PDB entry 5IE3 | X-ray diffraction, 1.90 A resolution | chain A

Chain A:
Name: Oxalate--CoA ligase
Source organism: Arabidopsis thaliana
Notes: EC 6.2.1.8
UniProtKB: Q9SMT7 (4CLLA_ARATH); residues 1-514 here = UniProt positions 1-514
Chain sequence (514 residues; each row starts with the number of its first residue):
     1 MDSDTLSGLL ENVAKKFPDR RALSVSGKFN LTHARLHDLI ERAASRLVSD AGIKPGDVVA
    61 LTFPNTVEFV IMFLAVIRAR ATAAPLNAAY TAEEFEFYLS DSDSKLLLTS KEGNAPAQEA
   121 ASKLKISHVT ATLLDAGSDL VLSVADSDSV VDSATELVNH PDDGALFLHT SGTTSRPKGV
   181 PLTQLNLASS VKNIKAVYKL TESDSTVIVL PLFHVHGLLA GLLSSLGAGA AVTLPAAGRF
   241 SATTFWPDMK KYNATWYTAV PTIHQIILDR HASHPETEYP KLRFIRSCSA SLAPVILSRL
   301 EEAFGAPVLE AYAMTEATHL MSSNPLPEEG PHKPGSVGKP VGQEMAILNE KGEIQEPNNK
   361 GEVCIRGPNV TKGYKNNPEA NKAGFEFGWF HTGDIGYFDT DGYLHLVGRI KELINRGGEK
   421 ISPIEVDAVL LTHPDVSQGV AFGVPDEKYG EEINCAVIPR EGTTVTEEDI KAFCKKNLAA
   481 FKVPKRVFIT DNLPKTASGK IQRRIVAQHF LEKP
Unresolved in the structure: 147-153, 512-514
Residues lining bound ligands:
  - adenosine monophosphate (AMP): Ser-171, Cys-288, Ser-289, Ala-290, Ser-291, Glu-310, Ala-311, Tyr-312, Ala-313, Met-314, Thr-315, Glu-316, Val-337, Thr-392, Asp-394, Leu-406, Arg-409, Ile-424, Lys-500
  - oxalic acid (OXD): Val-215, His-216, Cys-288, Ser-289, Ala-313, Met-314, Thr-315, His-319, Lys-500
Swiss-Prot annotation at these positions:
  - binding site (ATP): Thr-170 to Thr-174, His-214, Ser-289 to Ser-291, Glu-310, Ala-311, Thr-315, Asp-394, Arg-409, Lys-500
  - binding site (CoA): Arg-239, Gly-418
  - binding site (oxalate): Ser-289, Met-314, His-319, Lys-500
  - modified residue: Met-1 (N-acetylmethionine)
  - mutagenesis: His-214 (H214A: Abolished activity), Ser-289 (S289A: Abolished activity), His-319 (H319A: Abolished activity), Arg-409 (R409A: Abolished activity), Lys-500 (K500A: Abolished activity)

Summary:
Chain A binds adenosine monophosphate and oxalic acid. UniProt lists 15 ATP-binding residues, CoA-binding
residues Arg-239 and Gly-418, 4 oxalate-binding residues and 5 mutagenesis sites.
Chain A is Oxalate--CoA ligase (Arabidopsis thaliana); the structure, Crystal structure of a plant enzyme, was
determined by X-ray diffraction together with 5IE0 and 5IE2 from the same study.
